Entry 1R1Y (X-ray diffraction, 1.80 A resolution); this record covers chains A and C of the 4 polymer chains in the assembly.

[Chain A (and C)]
Protein: Hemoglobin alpha chain
Source organism: Homo sapiens
Notes: engineered mutation(s): D94A; chain C of this document is another copy of the same molecule, construct and numbering; everything in this record applies to it too
UniProt: P69905 (HBA_HUMAN); numbering as in UniProt (aligned over 1-141)
Chain sequence (141 residues; numbered 1 to 141; the number before each row is that of its first residue):
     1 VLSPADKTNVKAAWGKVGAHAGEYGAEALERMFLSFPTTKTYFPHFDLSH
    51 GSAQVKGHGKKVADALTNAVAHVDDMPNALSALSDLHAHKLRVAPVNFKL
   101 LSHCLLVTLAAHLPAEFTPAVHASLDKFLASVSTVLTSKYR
Differences from the reference sequence: variant Ala-94 (Asp in P69905)
Swiss-Prot annotation at these positions:
  - site: Lys-61 (Not glycated)

[Chain A / chain C interface]
Pairs across the interface (4):
  Asp-126(A) / Arg-141(C)  salt bridge
  Lys-127(A) / Arg-141(C)  hydrogen bond (side chain-backbone)
  Arg-141(A) / Asp-126(C)  salt bridge
  Arg-141(A) / Lys-127(C)  hydrogen bond (backbone-side chain)
Other interface residues (no listed pair), chain A (6 interface residues in all): Val-1, Ala-130, Ser-138
Other interface residues (no listed pair), chain C (7 interface residues in all): Val-1, Ala-123, Ala-130, Ser-138

[In short]
The interface between chain A and chain C involves 6 residues on one side and 7 on the other; the contacts
include 2 hydrogen bonds and 2 salt bridges. Polar pairs include Asp-126(A)/Arg-141(C) and
Lys-127(A)/Arg-141(C).
Chain A and chain C are both Hemoglobin alpha chain (Homo sapiens); the structure, Crystal structure of
deoxy-human hemoglobin Bassett at 1.8 angstrom, was determined by X-ray diffraction (same publication as
1R1X).
